7BCZ - chain A; structure by X-ray diffraction, 2.40 A resolution.

== Chain A ==
Molecule: 4'-phosphopantetheinyl transferase EntD
From: Pseudomonas aeruginosa
UniProt: A0A6N0ZM94 (A0A6N0ZM94_PSEAI); residues 1-242 here = UniProt positions 1-242
Sequence (245 residues; row label = number of the first residue in the row; numbers below 1 keep their minus sign (Gly-2 is residue -2)):
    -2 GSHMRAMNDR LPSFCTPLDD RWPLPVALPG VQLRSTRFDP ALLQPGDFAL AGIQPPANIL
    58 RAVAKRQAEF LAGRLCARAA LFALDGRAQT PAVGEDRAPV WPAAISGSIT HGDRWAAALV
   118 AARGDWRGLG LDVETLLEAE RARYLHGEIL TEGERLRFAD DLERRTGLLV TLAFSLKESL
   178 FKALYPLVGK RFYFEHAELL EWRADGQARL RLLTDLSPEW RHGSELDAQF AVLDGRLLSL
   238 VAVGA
Disordered / not traced: -2 to -1, 242
Construct notes: expression tag (-2 to 0)
Residues lining bound ligands: coenzyme A (COA): Arg63, Phe67, Arg71, Asp93, Arg94, Ala95, Pro96, Ile106, Thr107, His108, Asp129, Val130, Glu131, Lys174, Glu175, Leu177, Phe178, Lys179, Tyr182, Pro183, Arg188, Phe189, Tyr190, Phe191, Ala194
What the authors report for this chain:
  - binding site for coenzyme A: Arg94, Glu175
  - catalytic residues: Glu175 (proposed by the authors, not directly observed)

== In short ==
Chain A binds coenzyme A. The paper reports the catalytic residue Glu175; a binding site for coenzyme A at
Arg94 and Glu175.
Chain A is 4'-phosphopantetheinyl transferase EntD (Pseudomonas aeruginosa); the structure, Structure of the
4'-phosphopantetheinyl transferase PcpS from Pseudomonas aeruginosa, was determined by X-ray diffraction (same
publication as 7B4R, 7B4S and 7BDW).
